Entry 6SL5 (electron microscopy, 2.84 A resolution); this record covers chains A and F of the 19 polymer chains in the assembly.

Chain A:
Molecule: Photosystem I P700 chlorophyll a apoprotein A1
From: Dunaliella salina
Notes: EC 1.97.1.12
UniProt: D0FXV2 (D0FXV2_DUNSA); numbering as in UniProt (aligned over 12-751)
Sequence (740 residues; row label = number of the first residue in the row):
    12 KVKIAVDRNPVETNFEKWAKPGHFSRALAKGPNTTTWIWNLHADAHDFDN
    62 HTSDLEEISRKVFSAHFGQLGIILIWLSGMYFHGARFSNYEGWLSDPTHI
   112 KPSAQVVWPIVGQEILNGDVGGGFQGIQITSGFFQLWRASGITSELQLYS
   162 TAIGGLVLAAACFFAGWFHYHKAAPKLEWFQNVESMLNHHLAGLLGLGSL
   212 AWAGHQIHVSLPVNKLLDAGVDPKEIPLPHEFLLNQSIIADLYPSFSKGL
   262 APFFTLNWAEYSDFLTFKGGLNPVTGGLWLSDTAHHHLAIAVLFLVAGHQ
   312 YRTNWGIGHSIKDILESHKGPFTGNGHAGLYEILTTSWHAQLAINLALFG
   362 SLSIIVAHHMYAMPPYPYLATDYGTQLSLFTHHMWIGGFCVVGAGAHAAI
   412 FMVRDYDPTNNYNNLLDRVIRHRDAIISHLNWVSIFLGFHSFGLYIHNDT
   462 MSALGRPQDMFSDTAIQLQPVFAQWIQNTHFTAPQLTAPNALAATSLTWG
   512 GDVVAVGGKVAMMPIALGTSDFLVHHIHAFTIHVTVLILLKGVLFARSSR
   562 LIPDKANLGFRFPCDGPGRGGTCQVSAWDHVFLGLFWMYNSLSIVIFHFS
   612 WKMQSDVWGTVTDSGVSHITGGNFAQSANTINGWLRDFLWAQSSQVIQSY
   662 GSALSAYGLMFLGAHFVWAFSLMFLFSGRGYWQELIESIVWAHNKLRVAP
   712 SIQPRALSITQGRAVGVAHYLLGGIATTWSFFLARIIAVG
Ion coordination: chlorophyll a Mg near Thr498 (its only coordinating residue here); 4Fe-4S cluster Fe: Cys575, Cys584 (shared with 2 residues of chain B)
Small-molecule neighbours:
  - Tripalmitoylglycerol (4RF): His451, Phe472, Ile477, Gln478, Leu479, Gln480, Val482, Phe533, His537
  - beta-carotene (BCR), molecule 1: Ile84, Trp87, Leu208, Gly209
  - beta-carotene (BCR), molecule 2: Leu88, Thr162, Gly165, Gly166, Leu169, Leu208, Leu211, Ala212
  - beta-carotene (BCR), molecule 3: Leu211, Leu261, Phe264, Phe265, Leu299, Val303, Leu306, Val307, His310
  - beta-carotene (BCR), molecule 4: Phe264, Trp269, Val303
  - beta-carotene (BCR), molecule 5: Leu341, Ile344, Leu345, Ala351, Ile355, Ala409, Phe412
  - beta-carotene (BCR), molecule 6: Ala354, Ala358, Leu359, Ser362, Val402, Ala405, Gly406, Ala409, Val547, Leu550, Val554
  - beta-carotene (BCR), molecule 7: Met671, Gly674, Ala675, Phe677, Val678, Leu733, Ile736, Ala737, Trp740
  - beta-carotene (BCR), molecule 8: Trp693, Ile697, Ile700
  - chlorophyll a isomer (CL0): Phe453, Tyr456, Ile538, Phe541, Thr542, Tyr600, Asn601, Ser604, Ile605, Phe608, Ile642, Trp645, Leu646, Leu650, Ser654, Ile658, Phe672, His676, Trp679, Gly735, Thr738, Thr739, Phe742
  - chlorophyll a (CLA), molecule 1: Val13, Lys14, Ile15, Trp190, Asn193, Ser196, His200, Thr314, Asn315, Trp316
  - chlorophyll a (CLA), molecule 2: Ile15, Val17, Phe74, Phe78, Ala172, Phe175, Ala176, Phe179, His180, Ala184, Trp190
  - chlorophyll a (CLA), molecule 3: Val22, Glu23, Thr24, Asn25, Phe26, Lys28, Trp29, His34, Glu68, Lys72, Ser75, Gly79, Ile83, Phe174, Gly177, Trp178, Tyr181, His182
  - chlorophyll a (CLA), molecule 4: Trp29, Pro32, Trp48, Ile49, Trp50, Leu52, His53
  - chlorophyll a (CLA), molecule 5: Trp29, Pro32, His34, Phe35, Leu52, His53, Ala56, His57, Phe59, His62, Ala76, Gly79, Gln80, Ile83
  - chlorophyll a (CLA), molecule 6: Thr46, Ile49, Trp50, Ile697, Ile700, Val701, His704, Val709, Pro711, Pro715, Arg716, Leu718
  - chlorophyll a (CLA), molecule 7: Trp50, Phe677, Val678, Phe681, Phe685, Leu718, Gln722, Ala725, Val726, Ala729, His730, Leu733
  - chlorophyll a (CLA), molecule 8: His53, Ala54, Ala56, His57, Asp58, His350, Leu353, Leu357, Phe400, Cys401, Val403, Gly404, Ala407, His408, Ile411, Arg415, Phe571, Arg572, Trp589, Val592, Leu596
  - chlorophyll a (CLA), molecule 9: His57, Phe59, Val73, Ala76, His77, Gln80, Leu81, Ile84, Leu85, Leu88, Trp349, His350, Gln352, Leu353, Asn356, Leu357, Phe360
  - chlorophyll a (CLA), molecule 10: His57, Gln80, Ile83, Ile84, Trp87, Phe360, Ile397, Phe400, Cys401
  - chlorophyll a (CLA), molecule 11: Ser70, His77, Leu188, Phe191, Gln192, Val194, Met197, Leu198, His201, Leu202, Leu205, Ile322, Leu326, Leu345, Thr346, Thr347, Ser348, Trp349, Gln352, Ile355, Asn356, Leu359, Phe360
  - chlorophyll a (CLA), molecule 12: Phe74, His77, Phe78, Leu81, Leu169, Trp190, Phe191, Asn193, Ser196, Met197, His200, His201, Gly204, Leu205
  - chlorophyll a (CLA), molecule 13: Ile83, Ile86, Gln116, Val117, Val118, Trp119, Ile121, Val122, Gln124, Leu127, Phe174, Ala667, Leu670
  - chlorophyll a (CLA), molecule 14: Ile86, Trp87, Ser89, Gly90, Met91, Phe93, His94, Phe98, Val117, Trp119, Leu167
  - chlorophyll a (CLA), molecule 15: Trp87, Met91, His94, Ala115, Gln116, Leu127, Ile138, Gln139, Ile140, Thr141, Ser142, Phe144, Ala667, Tyr668, Trp740, Leu744
  - chlorophyll a (CLA), molecule 16: Trp87, Met91, Thr141, Ser142, Phe144, Ser389, Leu390, Thr392, His393, Trp396, Ile397, Phe400, Met671, Ile736, Thr739, Trp740, Leu744
  - chlorophyll a (CLA), molecule 17: Trp87, Leu88, Ser142, Gly143, Phe144, Leu147, Leu206, Phe360, Leu363, Ser364, Val367, Met371, Tyr377, Leu390, His393, His394, Ile397
  - chlorophyll a (CLA), molecule 18: Tyr92, Ser151, Gly152, Ile153, Gln158, Ser161, Thr162, Gly209, Ala212, Trp213, Gly215, His216, His219, Val220, Pro240, His241, Leu244
  - chlorophyll a (CLA), molecule 19: Leu147, Ala150, Leu206, Gly209, Ser210, Trp213, Gln217, Leu289, Leu291, Thr294, His297, His298, Ile301, Phe305, Leu363, Ile366, Val367, His370, Met371, Pro376, Tyr377
  - chlorophyll a (CLA), molecule 20: Leu157, Gln158, Ser161, Leu239, His241, Leu244, Leu245
  - chlorophyll a (CLA), molecule 21: Val168, Ala172, Phe175
  - chlorophyll a (CLA), molecule 22: Leu198, Leu202, Leu206, Leu304, Phe305, Val307, Ala308, Gln311, Tyr312, Ile322, Ile325, Leu359, Leu427, Val430, Val554
  - chlorophyll a (CLA), molecule 23: Asn199, His200, Ala203, Gly204, Leu208, Leu306, His310, Tyr312, Thr314, Trp316, Ile318
  - chlorophyll a (CLA), molecule 24: Leu211, Ala212, Gly215, Ile218, His219, Leu244, Leu245, Gln247, Phe257, Gly260, Leu261, Tyr272, Phe275, Leu276, Leu299
  - chlorophyll a (CLA), molecule 25: Phe264, Trp269, Ala270, Tyr272, Ser273, Leu276, Thr277, Phe278, His296, Leu299, Ala300, Val303, Leu304, Val307, Asn501
  - chlorophyll a (CLA), molecule 26: Phe264, Phe265, Thr266, Leu267, Trp269
  - chlorophyll a (CLA), molecule 27: Thr277, Phe278, Lys279, Gly280, Leu289, Asp293, Thr294, His296, His297, Ala300, Ile301, Leu304, His370, Met374, Thr506
  - chlorophyll a (CLA), molecule 28: Phe278, Leu497, Thr498, Ala499, Pro500, Asn501, Ala502
  - chlorophyll a (CLA), molecule 29: Leu304, Leu359, Leu363, Ile366, His369, His370, Ala373, Met374, Thr506, Ser507, Thr509, Trp510
  - chlorophyll a (CLA), molecule 30: Val307, Ala308, His310, Gln311, Ile318, Gly319, His320
  - chlorophyll a (CLA), molecule 31: Gln311, His320, Asp324, Ile325, Ser328, His329
  - chlorophyll a (CLA), molecule 32: Ile325, Leu326, His329, Thr334, His338, Leu341, Leu345, Leu426, Leu427, Val430
  - chlorophyll a (CLA), molecule 33: His329, Lys330, Gly331, Pro332, Phe333
  - chlorophyll a (CLA), molecule 34: Phe333, Thr334, Leu426, Arg429, Val430, His433, Ile437, His440
  - chlorophyll a (CLA), molecule 35: Ile365, Ile366, His369, Met395, Val402, Ile543, Thr546, Val547, Leu550, Met599, Ser602, Leu603, Val606
  - chlorophyll a (CLA), molecule 36: His369, Tyr372, Phe483, Ala484, Ile487, Gln488, His491, Thr509, Trp510, Ile526, Leu528, His536, His539, Ile543, Val606, His609, Phe610, Lys613, Met614
  - chlorophyll a (CLA), molecule 37: Ala436, His440, Trp443
  - chlorophyll a (CLA), molecule 38: Ile437, Leu441, Val444, Ala540, Ile543, His544, Val547, Leu551
  - chlorophyll a (CLA), molecule 39: Ser439, Asn442, Trp443, Ile446
  - chlorophyll a (CLA), molecule 40: Asn442, Ser445, Ile446, Gly449, Phe450, Phe453, Phe541, Val545, Leu548, Ile549, Leu594, Phe597, Trp598
  - chlorophyll a (CLA), molecule 41: Trp443, Ile446, Phe447, Phe450, His451
  - chlorophyll a (CLA), molecule 42: Trp443, Val444, Phe447, Leu448, Gln480, Pro481, Val482, Phe483, Ala484, Phe533, His536, His537, Ala540, His544
  - chlorophyll a (CLA), molecule 43: Phe450, His451, Gly454, Leu455, Ile457, His458, Thr461, Met462, Arg467, Asp470, Phe472
  - chlorophyll a (CLA), molecule 44: Phe453, Ile457, Asp460, Phe541, Phe597, Trp598, Tyr600, Asn601, Ile642, Leu646, Trp679, Tyr731
  - chlorophyll a (CLA), molecule 45: Thr461, Ala464, Leu465
  - chlorophyll a (CLA), molecule 46: Trp486, Ile487, Thr490, His491, Ala494, Pro495, Thr498, Ala499, Thr506, Trp510
  - chlorophyll a (CLA), molecule 47: Leu646, Leu650, Trp651
  - chlorophyll a (CLA), molecule 48: Leu670, Leu673, Gly674, His676, Phe677, Trp679, Ala680
  - chlorophyll a (CLA), molecule 49: Phe677, Ala680, Phe681, Leu683, Met684, Phe687, Ser688, Tyr692, Trp693, Leu696
  - chlorophyll a (CLA), molecule 50: Ile700, Ala703, His704, Leu707, Val709
  - chlorophyll a (CLA), molecule 51: Trp702, Ala703, Lys706, Leu707
  - dodecyl-alpha-D-maltoside (LMU): Ser155, Glu156, Leu157, Tyr160, Ser161, Ile164, Gly165
  - octadecanal (OCD): Phe93, Arg97, Tyr160, Ile164, Leu167
  - phylloquinone (PQN): Trp50, Met684, Phe685, Ser688, Gly689, Arg690, Trp693, Ile697, Ala717, Leu718, Ser719, Gly723
  - phosphatidylethanolamine (PTY): Leu244, Leu245, Gln247
  - 4Fe-4S cluster (SF4): Pro574, Cys575, Gly577, Pro578, Cys584, Ile720, Arg724

Chain F:
Molecule: PsaF
From: Dunaliella salina
Sequence (162 residues; row label = number of the first residue in the row; note: 1 number in that range is skipped by the numbering (no residue carries it; nothing is unmodelled there)):
    78 DIAGLTPCSESKAYNKLERKELKVLDKRLKQYEPGSAPYLALQATKERTE
   128 NRFKTYAKQGLLCGNDGLPHLISDPGLALRFNHAGEVFI
   168 TFGFLYVAGYIGHVGRQYIILSKEDAKPTDKEIILDVPLALKLAFQGWAW
   218 PLASIQELRNGSLLEKDENITVS
Small-molecule neighbours:
  - 1,2-diacyl-glycerol-3-sn-phosphate (3PH): Ile222, Leu225, Arg226
  - beta-carotene (BCR), molecule 1: Thr132, Glu163, Val164
  - beta-carotene (BCR), molecule 2: Ser150, Pro152, Phe165, Thr168, Gly179, His180, Arg183, Trp217, Ser221, Leu230
  - beta-carotene (BCR), molecule 3: Gly170, Phe171, Val174, Ile178
  - chlorophyll a (CLA), molecule 1: Tyr133, Phe169, Gly170, Tyr173, Val174
  - chlorophyll a (CLA), molecule 2: Asp151, Pro152, Gly153, Leu154, Arg157
  - chlorophyll a (CLA), molecule 3: Thr168, Phe171, Ala175, Ile178, Gly179, Trp217
  - chlorophyll a (CLA), molecule 4: Leu172, Leu225, Leu231
  - chlorophyll a (CLA), molecule 5: Tyr173, Val174, Tyr177, Ile178, Val181, Ala211, Phe212, Trp215
  - chlorophyll a (CLA), molecule 6: Tyr173, Trp215, Pro218, Leu219, Ile222
  - chlorophyll a (CLA), molecule 7: Ile178, Gly179, Val181, Gly182, Tyr185, Leu202, Ala207
  - chlorophyll a (CLA), molecule 8: Tyr185, Ile186, Glu199, Leu202, Leu208
  - phosphatidylethanolamine (PTY): Leu156, Phe165, Phe169

How chain A and chain F interact:
Residue-residue contacts (43; chain A residue first):
  Ala30(A) - Ile201(F)
  Pro32(A) - Ile200(F)  hydrophobic
  Pro43(A) - Ile200(F)  hydrophobic
  Pro120(A) - Arg125(F)
  Glu125(A) - Thr122(F)
  Glu125(A) - Arg125(F)  salt bridge
  Ile126(A) - Arg105(F)
  Asn128(A) - Arg105(F)
  Asp130(A) - Arg105(F)  salt bridge
  Asp130(A) - Gln108(F)
  Asp130(A) - Tyr109(F)  hydrogen bond
  Gly134(A) - Tyr109(F)
  Gly134(A) - Pro115(F)
  Phe135(A) - Tyr109(F)  hydrogen bond (backbone-side chain)
  Gln136(A) - Arg105(F)
  Gln136(A) - Pro115(F)
  Gln136(A) - Ala118(F)
  Trp702(A) - Asn236(F)
  Trp702(A) - Thr238(F)
  Asn705(A) - Glu232(F)
  Asn705(A) - Asn236(F)
  Lys706(A) - Leu230(F)
  Lys706(A) - Leu231(F)
  Lys706(A) - Glu232(F)  hydrogen bond (side chain-backbone)
  Lys706(A) - Lys233(F)
  Lys706(A) - Asn236(F)
  Leu707(A) - Arg183(F)  hydrogen bond (backbone-side chain)
  Leu707(A) - Leu230(F)
  Leu707(A) - Leu231(F)  hydrophobic
  Arg708(A) - Arg183(F)
  Arg708(A) - Ile187(F)
  Arg708(A) - Ser229(F)  hydrogen bond (side chain-backbone)
  Arg708(A) - Leu231(F)
  Arg708(A) - Glu232(F)
  Val709(A) - Arg183(F)
  Ala710(A) - Ile186(F)
  Ala710(A) - Lys190(F)  hydrogen bond (backbone-side chain)
  Pro711(A) - Glu199(F)
  Ser712(A) - Pro195(F)  hydrogen bond (side chain-backbone)
  Ser712(A) - Thr196(F)
  Ser712(A) - Glu199(F)  hydrogen bond (backbone-side chain)
  Ile713(A) - Glu199(F)  hydrogen bond (backbone-side chain)
  Ile713(A) - Ile200(F)  hydrophobic
Other interface residues (no listed pair), chain A (22 interface residues in all): Trp48

In short:
22 residues of chain A face 23 of chain F across their interface, with 9 hydrogen bonds and 2 salt bridges.
Polar contacts include Glu125(A)-Arg125(F), Asp130(A)-Arg105(F) and Asp130(A)-Tyr109(F). 3 chlorophyll a
molecules and one beta-carotene molecule are bound between chain A and chain F.
Here chain A is Photosystem I P700 chlorophyll a apoprotein A1 and chain F is PsaF, both from Dunaliella
salina. Entry 6SL5 (Dunaliella Photosystem I Supercomplex) was determined by electron microscopy together with
6YXR from the same study.
